PDB entry 1UMC | X-ray diffraction, 2.40 A resolution | chains B and D of the 4 polymer chains in the assembly

Chain B (and D):
Name: 2-oxo acid dehydrogenase beta subunit
Source organism: Thermus thermophilus
Notes: EC 1.2.4.4; chain D of this document is another copy of the same molecule, construct and numbering; everything in this record applies to it too
Reference sequence: P84130 (P84130_THETH); residues 1-324 here = UniProt positions 1-324
Amino-acid sequence (324 residues; each row starts with the number of its first residue):
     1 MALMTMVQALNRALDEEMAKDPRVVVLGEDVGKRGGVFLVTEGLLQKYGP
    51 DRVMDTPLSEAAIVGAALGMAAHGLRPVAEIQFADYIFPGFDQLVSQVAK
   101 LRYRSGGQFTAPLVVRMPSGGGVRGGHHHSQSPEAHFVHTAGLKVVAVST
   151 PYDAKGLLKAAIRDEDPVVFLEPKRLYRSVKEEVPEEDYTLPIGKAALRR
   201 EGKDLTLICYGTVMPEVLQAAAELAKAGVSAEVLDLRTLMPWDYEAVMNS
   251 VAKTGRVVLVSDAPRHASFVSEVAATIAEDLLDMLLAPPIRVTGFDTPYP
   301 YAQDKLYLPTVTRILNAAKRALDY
Disordered / not traced: 1
Ligand contacts: thiamine diphosphate (TPP): E29, L58, E60, Q82, Y86, P89

Chain B / chain D interface:
Residue-residue contacts (86; chain B residue first):
  F88(B) - F91(D)  hydrophobic
  F88(B) - D92(D)
  F88(B) - V95(D)  hydrophobic
  P89(B) - D92(D)
  F91(B) - F88(D)  hydrophobic
  F91(B) - F91(D)  hydrophobic
  F91(B) - H136(D)
  D92(B) - F88(D)
  D92(B) - P89(D)
  V95(B) - F88(D)  hydrophobic
  K100(B) - Q131(D)
  Y103(B) - P298(D)  hydrophobic
  Y103(B) - P300(D)
  H127(B) - Y103(D)
  H127(B) - R104(D)
  H128(B) - S96(D)  hydrogen bond
  H128(B) - K100(D)
  A135(B) - H139(D)
  H136(B) - F91(D)
  H136(B) - H136(D)  hydrogen bond
  H136(B) - H139(D)
  V138(B) - H266(D)
  H139(B) - A135(D)
  H139(B) - H136(D)
  H139(B) - P264(D)
  H139(B) - H266(D)  hydrogen bond (side chain-backbone)
  A141(B) - D296(D)
  A141(B) - T297(D)
  A141(B) - P298(D)
  M240(B) - H266(D)
  W242(B) - H266(D)  hydrogen bond
  P264(B) - H139(D)
  R265(B) - E272(D)
  R265(B) - E279(D)  salt bridge
  H266(B) - V138(D)
  H266(B) - H139(D)  hydrogen bond (backbone-side chain)
  H266(B) - M240(D)
  H266(B) - W242(D)  hydrogen bond
  H266(B) - E272(D)
  A267(B) - H139(D)
  A267(B) - A267(D)
  A267(B) - E272(D)  hydrogen bond (backbone-side chain)
  S268(B) - A267(D)
  S271(B) - S271(D)
  S271(B) - E272(D)  hydrogen bond
  S271(B) - A275(D)
  E272(B) - R265(D)
  E272(B) - H266(D)
  E272(B) - A267(D)  hydrogen bond (side chain-backbone)
  E272(B) - S271(D)  hydrogen bond
  E272(B) - R291(D)  salt bridge
  A275(B) - S271(D)
  A275(B) - A274(D)  hydrophobic
  A275(B) - A275(D)
  A275(B) - R291(D)
  T276(B) - R291(D)  hydrogen bond
  A278(B) - A278(D)  hydrophobic
  A278(B) - P288(D)
  A278(B) - P289(D)
  E279(B) - R265(D)  salt bridge
  E279(B) - P288(D)
  E279(B) - P289(D)
  E279(B) - I290(D)
  E279(B) - R291(D)  salt bridge
  L282(B) - L282(D)  hydrophobic
  L282(B) - A287(D)
  L282(B) - P288(D)
  D283(B) - Y324(D)
  A287(B) - L282(D)
  P288(B) - A278(D)
  P288(B) - E279(D)
  P288(B) - L282(D)
  P289(B) - A278(D)
  P289(B) - E279(D)
  I290(B) - E279(D)
  R291(B) - E272(D)  salt bridge
  R291(B) - A275(D)
  R291(B) - T276(D)  hydrogen bond
  R291(B) - E279(D)  salt bridge
  D296(B) - A141(D)
  T297(B) - Y103(D)
  T297(B) - A141(D)
  P298(B) - Y103(D)  hydrophobic
  P298(B) - A141(D)
  P300(B) - Y103(D)
  Y324(B) - D283(D)
Interface residues without a listed pair, chain B (45 interface residues in all): S96, Q131, S132, T140, A274, L285
Interface residues without a listed pair, chain D (44 interface residues in all): S132, T140, S268, L285

Overview:
45 residues of chain B and 44 residues of chain D are in contact, with 12 hydrogen bonds and 6 salt bridges.
Polar pairs include R265(B)-E279(D), E272(B)-R291(D) and E279(B)-R291(D). Bound to chain B: thiamine
diphosphate.
Chain B and chain D are both 2-oxo acid dehydrogenase beta subunit (Thermus thermophilus); the structure,
branched-chain 2-oxo acid dehydrogenase (E1) from Thermus thermophilus HB8 with 4-methylpentanoate, was
determined by X-ray diffraction, deposited together with 1UM9, 1UMB and 1UMD.
